Entry 6WHX (electron microscopy, 4.09 A resolution (low resolution: residue-level contacts below are approximate; hydrogen-bond / salt-bridge calls are withheld)); this record covers chains B and D of the 4 polymer chains in the assembly.

Chain B (and D):
Protein: Ionotropic glutamate receptor , NMDA receptor GluN2B
Organism: Rattus norvegicus
Notes: chain D of this document is another copy of the same molecule, construct and numbering; everything in this record applies to it too
Amino-acid sequence (883 residues; numbered -30 to 852; the number before each row is that of its first residue; numbers below 1 keep their minus sign (Met-30 is residue -30)):
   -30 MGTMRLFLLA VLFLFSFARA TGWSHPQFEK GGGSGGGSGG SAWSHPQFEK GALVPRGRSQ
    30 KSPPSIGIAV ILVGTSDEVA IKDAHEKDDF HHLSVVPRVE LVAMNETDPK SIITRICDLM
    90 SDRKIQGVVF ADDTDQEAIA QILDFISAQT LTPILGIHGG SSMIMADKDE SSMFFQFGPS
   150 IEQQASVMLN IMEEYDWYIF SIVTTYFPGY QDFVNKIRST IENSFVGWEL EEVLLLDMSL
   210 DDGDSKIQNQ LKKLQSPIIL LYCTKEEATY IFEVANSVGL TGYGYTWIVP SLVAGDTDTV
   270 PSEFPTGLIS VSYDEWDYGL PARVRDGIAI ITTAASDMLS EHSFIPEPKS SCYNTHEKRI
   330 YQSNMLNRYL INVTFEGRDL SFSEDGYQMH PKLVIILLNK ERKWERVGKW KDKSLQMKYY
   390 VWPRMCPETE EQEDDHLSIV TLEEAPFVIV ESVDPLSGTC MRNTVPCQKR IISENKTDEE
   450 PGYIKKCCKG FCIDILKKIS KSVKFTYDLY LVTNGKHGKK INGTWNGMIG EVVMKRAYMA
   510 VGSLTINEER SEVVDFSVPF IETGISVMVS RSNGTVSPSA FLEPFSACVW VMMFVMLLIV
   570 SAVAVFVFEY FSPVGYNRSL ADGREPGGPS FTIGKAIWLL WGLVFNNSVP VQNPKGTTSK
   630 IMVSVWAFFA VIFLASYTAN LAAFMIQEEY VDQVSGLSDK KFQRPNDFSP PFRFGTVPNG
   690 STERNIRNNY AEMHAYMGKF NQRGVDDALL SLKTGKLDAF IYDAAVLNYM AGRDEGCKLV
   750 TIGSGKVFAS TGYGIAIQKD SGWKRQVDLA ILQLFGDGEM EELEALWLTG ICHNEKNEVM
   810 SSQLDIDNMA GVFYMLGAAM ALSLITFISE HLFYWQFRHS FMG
Disordered / not traced: -30 to 33, 395-402, 580-599, 846-852
Cystine bridges: Cys86-Cys321, Cys429-Cys456, Cys436-Cys457, Cys746-Cys801
Residues lining bound ligands: QGP ((2S)-2-amino-3-[2',4'-dichloro-4-hydroxy-5-(phosphonomethyl)biphenyl-3-yl]propanoic acid): Glu413, Ala414, Pro415, His486, Ser512, Leu513, Thr514, Arg519, Asn688, Gly689, Ser690, Thr691, Glu692, Tyr731, Asp732, Val735, Tyr762

How chain B and chain D interact:
Pairs across the interface (13):
  Gln217(B) - Asn245(D)
  Gln217(B) - Ser246(D)
  Gln217(B) - Val247(D)
  Gln217(B) - Gly248(D)
  Asn218(B) - Gly248(D)
  Asn218(B) - Gly251(D)
  Asn245(B) - Gln217(D)
  Ser246(B) - Gln217(D)
  Ser246(B) - Ser246(D)
  Ser246(B) - Val247(D)
  Val247(B) - Lys221(D)
  Val247(B) - Val247(D)
  Gly248(B) - Lys221(D)
Also at the interface, not in a pair above, chain B (8 interface residues in all): Lys222, Leu249
Also at the interface, not in a pair above, chain D (10 interface residues in all): Gln224, Ala244, Tyr252

In short:
The interface between chain B and chain D involves 8 residues on one side and 10 on the other. Chain B binds
compound QGP.
Both chains are Ionotropic glutamate receptor , NMDA receptor GluN2B (Rattus norvegicus). Entry 6WHX
(GluN1b-GluN2B NMDA receptor in complex with GluN2B antagonist SDZ 220-040, class 2) was determined by
electron microscopy, deposited together with 6USU, 6USV, 6WHR, 6WHS, 6WHT, 6WHU and 5 further entries.
